PDB entry 4JR3 | X-ray diffraction, 2.70 A resolution | chain A

# Chain A
Protein: Epidermal growth factor receptor
Organism: Homo sapiens
Notes: EC 2.7.10.1; fragment: EGFR kinase domain
UniProtKB: P00533 (EGFR_HUMAN); residues 672-997 here correspond to UniProt positions 696-1021 (UniProt number = residue number + 24)
Sequence (328 residues; numbered 670 to 997; the number before each row is that of its first residue):
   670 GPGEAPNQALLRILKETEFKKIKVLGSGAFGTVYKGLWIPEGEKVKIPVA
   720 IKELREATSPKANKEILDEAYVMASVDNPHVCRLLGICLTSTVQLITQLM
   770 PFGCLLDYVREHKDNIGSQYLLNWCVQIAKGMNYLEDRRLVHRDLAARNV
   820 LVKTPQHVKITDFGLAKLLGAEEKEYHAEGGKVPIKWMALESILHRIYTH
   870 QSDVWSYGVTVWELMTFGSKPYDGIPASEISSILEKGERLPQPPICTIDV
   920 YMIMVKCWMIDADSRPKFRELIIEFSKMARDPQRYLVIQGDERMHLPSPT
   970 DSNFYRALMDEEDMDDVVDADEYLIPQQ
Disordered / not traced: 670-671, 961-981, 996-997
Sequence notes: expression tag (670-671)
Curated features (UniProtKB/Swiss-Prot):
  - active site: D813 (Proton acceptor)
  - binding site (ATP): L694 to V702, K721, T766, Q767, D831
  - site: Y992 (Important for interaction with PIK3C2B)
  - modified residue: K721 (N6-(2-hydroxyisobutyryl)lysine), Y845 (Phosphotyrosine), S967 (Phosphoserine), S971 (Phosphoserine), Y974 (Phosphotyrosine), Y992 (Phosphotyrosine)
  - cross-link (Glycyl lysine isopeptide (Lys-Gly)): K692 (interchain with G-Cter in ubiquitin), K713 (interchain with G-Cter in ubiquitin), K730 (interchain with G-Cter in ubiquitin), K733 (interchain with G-Cter in ubiquitin), K843 (interchain with G-Cter in ubiquitin), K905 (interchain with G-Cter in ubiquitin), K936 (interchain with G-Cter in ubiquitin), K946 (interchain with G-Cter in ubiquitin)
Residues lining bound ligands: KJR (N-[3-(4-{[(1S)-2-hydroxy-1-phenylethyl]amino}-6-phenylfuro[2,3-d]pyrimidin-5-yl)phenyl]acetamide): L694, G695, F699, V702, A719, I720, K721, E738, M742, L764, T766, Q767, L768, M769, P770, G772, R817, N818, L820, T830, D831

# Overview
Bound to chain A: compound KJR. Curated annotation (UniProt) lists active-site residue D813 and 13 ATP-binding
residues.
Chain A is Epidermal growth factor receptor (Homo sapiens); the structure, Crystal structure of EGFR kinase
domain in complex with compound 3g, was determined by X-ray diffraction, deposited together with 4JQ7, 4JQ8
and 4JRV.
